7XEI - chains A and D of the 3 polymer chains in the assembly; structure by X-ray diffraction, 2.76 A resolution.

[Chain A]
Protein: Spike protein S1
From: Severe acute respiratory syndrome coronavirus 2
UniProt: P0DTC2 (SPIKE_SARS2); residue numbers follow UniProt; this construct covers 319-537
Chain sequence (227 residues; each row starts with the number of its first residue):
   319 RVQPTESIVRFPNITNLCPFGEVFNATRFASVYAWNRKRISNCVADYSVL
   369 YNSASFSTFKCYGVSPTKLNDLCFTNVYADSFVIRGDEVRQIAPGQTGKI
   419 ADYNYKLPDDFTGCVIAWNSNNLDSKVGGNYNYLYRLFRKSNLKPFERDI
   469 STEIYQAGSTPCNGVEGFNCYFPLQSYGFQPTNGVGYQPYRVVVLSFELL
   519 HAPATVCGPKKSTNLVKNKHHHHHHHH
Disordered / not traced: 319-332, 529-545
Sequence notes: expression tag (538-545)
Disulfides: C336-C361, C379-C432, C391-C525, C480-C488
UniProt features mapped onto this chain:
  - region: R403 to D405 (Integrin-binding motif), N448 to F456 (Immunodominant HLA epitope recognized by the CD8+)
  - glycosylation: T323 (O-linked (GalNAc) threonine), S325 (O-linked (HexNAc...) serine), N331 (N-linked (GlcNAc...) (complex) asparagine), N343 (N-linked (GlcNAc...) (complex) asparagine)
  - natural variant: G339 (G339D: In strain: Omicron/BA.1, Omicron/BA.2 and 4 more; G339H: In strain: Omicron/BA.2.75, Omicron/XBB.1.5 and 1 more), R346 (R346K: In strain: Mu/B.1.621; R346T: In strain: Omicron/BQ.1.1, Omicron/XBB.1.5 and 1 more), L368 (L368I: In strain: Omicron/XBB.1.5, Omicron/EG.5.1), S371 (S371F: In strain: Omicron/BA.2, Omicron/BA.2.12.1 and 6 more; S371L: In strain: Omicron/BA.1), S373 (S373P: In strain: Omicron/BA.1, Omicron/BA.2 and 7 more), S375 (S375F: In strain: Omicron/BA.1, Omicron/BA.2 and 7 more), T376 (T376A: In strain: Omicron/BA.2, Omicron/BA.2.12.1 and 5 more), D405 (D405N: In strain: Omicron/BA.2, Omicron/BA.2.12.1 and 6 more), R408 (R408S: In strain: Omicron/BA.2, Omicron/BA.2.12.1 and 6 more), K417 (K417N: In strain: Beta/B.1.351, Omicron/BA.1 and 8 more; K417T: In strain: Gamma/P.1), N440 (N440K: In strain: Omicron/BA.1, Omicron/BA.2 and 7 more), K444 (K444T: In strain: Omicron/BQ.1.1), 16 further natural variant entries in UniProt
  - mutagenesis: N331 (N331Q: Reduced viral infectivity), N343 (N343Q: Reduced viral infectivity), L452 (L452R: Increased resistance to neutralizing antibodies. Decreases HLA binding to NF9 epitope. Increased binding affinity to human ACE2), Y453 (Y453F: Decreased HLA binding to NF9 epitope. Increased binding affinity to human ACE2), A475 (A475V: Increased resistance to neutralizing antibodies), V483 (V483A: Increased resistance to neutralizing antibodies), E484 (E484D: Increased replication in human TMEM106B overexpressing cells), F490 (F490L: Increased resistance to neutralizing antibodies and human covalescent sera neutralization), Q493 (Q493N: Reduced host ACE2-binding affinity in vitro; Q493Y: Reduced host ACE2-binding affinity in vitro), N501 (N501T: Reduced host ACE2-binding affinity in vitro; N501Y: Increased binding affinity to human ACE2), H519 (H519P: Increased resistance to human covalescent sera neutralization)

[Chain D]
Protein: CB6-092-Fab light chain
From: Homo sapiens
Notes: antibody fragment or engineered binder
Chain sequence (216 residues; each row starts with the number of its first residue):
     1 DIVMTQSPSSLSASVGDRVTITCRASQNIERYLNWYQQKPGKAPKLLIYA
    51 ASSLQSGVPSRFSGSGSGTDFTLTISSLQPEDFATYYCQQSASSTPEYTF
   101 GQGTKLEIKRTVAAPSVFIFPPSDEQLKSGTASVVCLLNNFYPREAKVQW
   151 KVDNALQSGNSQESVTEQDSKDSTYSLSSTLTLSKADYEKHKVYACEVTH
   201 QGLSSPVTKSFNRGEC
Disordered / not traced: 216
Disulfides: C23-C88, C136-C196

[Chain A / chain D interface]
Contacting residue pairs (11; chain A residue first):
  R403(A) - A92(D)
  D405(A) - S94(D)  hydrogen bond (side chain-backbone)
  E406(A) - S94(D)
  Q409(A) - S94(D)  hydrogen bond
  N501(A) - E30(D)  hydrogen bond
  G502(A) - N28(D)
  G502(A) - E30(D)  hydrogen bond (backbone-side chain)
  Y505(A) - N28(D)  hydrogen bond (side chain-backbone)
  Y505(A) - I29(D)
  Y505(A) - E30(D)
  Y505(A) - A92(D)
Interface residues without a listed pair, chain A (8 interface residues in all): T415
Interface residues without a listed pair, chain D (8 interface residues in all): Y32, S93, T95

[Summary]
Chain A and chain D each contribute 8 residues to their interface, with 5 hydrogen bonds. Among the polar
pairs are D405(A)-S94(D), Q409(A)-S94(D) and N501(A)-E30(D). From UniProt: 11 mutagenesis sites on chain A.
Chain A is Spike protein S1 (Severe acute respiratory syndrome coronavirus 2) and chain D is CB6-092-Fab light
chain (Homo sapiens); the structure, SARS-CoV-2-prototyped-RBD and CB6-092-Fab complex, was determined by
X-ray diffraction.
